9DH4 - chain A; structure by X-ray diffraction, 3.30 A resolution.

[Chain A]
Protein: L-tyrosine/L-tryptophan isonitrile synthase family protein
Organism: Photorhabdus luminescens
UniProtKB: A0A6L9JF41 (A0A6L9JF41_PHOLM); residue numbers follow UniProt; this construct covers 11-325
Sequence (315 residues; numbered 11 to 325; the number before each row is that of its first residue):
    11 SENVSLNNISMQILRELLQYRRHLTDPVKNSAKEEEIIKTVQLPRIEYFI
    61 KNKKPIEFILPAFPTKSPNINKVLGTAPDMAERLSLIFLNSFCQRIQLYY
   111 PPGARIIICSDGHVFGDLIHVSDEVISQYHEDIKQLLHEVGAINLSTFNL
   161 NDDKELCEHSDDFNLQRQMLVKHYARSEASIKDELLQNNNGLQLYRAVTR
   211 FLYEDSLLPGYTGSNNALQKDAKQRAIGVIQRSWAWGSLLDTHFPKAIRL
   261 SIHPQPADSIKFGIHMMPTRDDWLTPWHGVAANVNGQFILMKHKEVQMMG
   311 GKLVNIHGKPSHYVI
Unresolved in the structure: 218-223
Small-molecule neighbours: tyrosine (TYR): Pro74, Thr75, Lys76, Ser77, Pro78, Phe125, Ile129, Phe211, Asp215, Ile262, His263, Thr285, Trp287, His288

[Overview]
Bound to chain A: tyrosine.
Chain A is L-tyrosine/L-tryptophan isonitrile synthase family protein (Photorhabdus luminescens); the
structure, Crystal structure of PIsnA complexed with L-Tyrosine, was determined by X-ray diffraction together
with 9DHM and 9DHN from the same study.
